Entry 3O6M (X-ray diffraction, 2.40 A resolution); this record covers chains L and C of the 3 polymer chains in the assembly.

[Chain L]
Protein: 11H6H1 Fab' light chain
From: Mus musculus
Notes: antibody fragment or engineered binder
Amino-acid sequence (219 residues; row label = number of the first residue in the row):
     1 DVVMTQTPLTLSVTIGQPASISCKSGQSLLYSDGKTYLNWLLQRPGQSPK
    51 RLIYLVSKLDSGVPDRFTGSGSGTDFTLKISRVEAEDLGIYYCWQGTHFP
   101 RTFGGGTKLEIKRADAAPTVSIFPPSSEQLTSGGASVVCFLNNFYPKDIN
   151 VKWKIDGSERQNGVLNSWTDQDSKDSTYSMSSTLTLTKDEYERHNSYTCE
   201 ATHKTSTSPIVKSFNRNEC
Not modelled in the structure: 217-219
Disulfides: Cys23-Cys93, Cys139-Cys199

[Chain C]
Protein: Protein Tat 9-mer peptide
UniProtKB: Q98XH7 (Q98XH7_9HIV1); numbering as in UniProt (aligned over 6-14)
Amino-acid sequence (9 residues; each row starts with the number of its first residue):
     6 PKLEPWKHP

[How chain L and chain C interact]
Contacting residue pairs (12; chain L residue first):
  Tyr31(L) with Pro10(C), hydrophobic
  Tyr37(L) with Leu8(C); Glu9(C); Pro10(C), hydrophobic
  Trp94(L) with Glu9(C)
  Gly96(L) with Glu9(C); Pro10(C); Trp11(C), hydrogen bond (backbone-side chain)
  Thr97(L) with Trp11(C)
  Phe99(L) with Trp11(C), hydrophobic
  Arg101(L) with Glu9(C), salt bridge; Trp11(C)
Interface residues without a listed pair, chain L (8 interface residues in all): His98
Interface residues without a listed pair, chain C (5 interface residues in all): Lys12

[In short]
8 residues of chain L and 5 residues of chain C are in contact, with 1 hydrogen bond and 1 salt bridge. Polar
contacts include Arg101(L)-Glu9(C) and Gly96(L)-Trp11(C).
Here chain L is 11H6H1 Fab' light chain (Mus musculus) and chain C is Protein Tat 9-mer peptide. Entry 3O6M
(Anti-Tat HIV 11H6H1 Fab' complexed with a 9-mer Tat peptide) was determined by X-ray diffraction (same
publication as 3O6K).
